7VZ6 - chains B and F of the 6 polymer chains in the assembly; structure by X-ray diffraction, 2.09 A resolution.

[Chain B (and F)]
Molecule: Putative UDP-N-acetylglucosamine 2-epimerase
Organism: Streptomyces kasugaensis
Notes: chain F of this document is another copy of the same molecule, construct and numbering; everything in this record applies to it too
UniProtKB: A0A0K1H2R6 (A0A0K1H2R6_STRKA); residue numbers follow UniProt; this construct covers 1-384
Chain sequence (386 residues; row label = number of the first residue in the row; numbers below 1 keep their minus sign (Ser-1 is residue -1)):
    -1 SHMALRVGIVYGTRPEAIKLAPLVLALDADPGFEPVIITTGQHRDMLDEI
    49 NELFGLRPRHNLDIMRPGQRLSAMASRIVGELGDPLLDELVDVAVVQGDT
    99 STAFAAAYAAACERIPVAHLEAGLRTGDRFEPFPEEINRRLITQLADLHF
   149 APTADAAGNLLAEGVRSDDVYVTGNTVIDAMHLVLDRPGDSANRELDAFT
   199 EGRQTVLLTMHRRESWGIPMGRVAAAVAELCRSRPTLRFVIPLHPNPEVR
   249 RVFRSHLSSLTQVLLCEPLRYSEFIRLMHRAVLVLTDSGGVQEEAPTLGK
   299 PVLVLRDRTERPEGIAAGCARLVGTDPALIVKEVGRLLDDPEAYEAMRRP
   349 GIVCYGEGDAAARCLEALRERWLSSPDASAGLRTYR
Disordered / not traced: 39-44, 65-66, 184-191, 348-350, 375-384 (chain F: 40-43, 185-191, 375-384)
Construct notes: expression tag (-1 to 0)
Small-molecule neighbours: uridine-5'-diphosphate-glucose (UPG): Arg12, Pro13, Glu14, Ile16, Lys17, Gln95, Gly96, Asp97, Thr98, Glu119, Leu122, Arg137, Thr207, His209, Arg210, Pro240, Pro266, Leu267, Arg268, Tyr269, Phe272, Ile273, Asp285, Ser286, Gly287, Gly288, Val289, Glu292, Glu308, Arg309
What the authors report for this chain:
  - binding site for uridine-5'-diphosphate-glucose: Lys17, Gln95, Asp97, Glu119, His209, Leu267, Ser286, Gly287, Arg309
  - catalytic residues: Asp97, Glu291, Glu308, Arg309
  - mutagenesis - E308A, E308Q: abolished catalytic activity
  - mutagenesis - Q95A, Q95E: unchanged catalytic activity
  - mutagenesis - Q95A (Kd 45.2 uM), Q95E (Kd 14.2 uM): increased binding to UDP-GlcNAc
  - specificity-determining residues: Gln95

[How chain B and chain F interact]
Residue-residue contacts (42; chain B residue first):
  Ser-1(B) - Glu193(F)  hydrogen bond (backbone-side chain)
  Ser-1(B) - Leu194(F)
  Ser-1(B) - Cys264(F)
  Ser-1(B) - Glu265(F)  hydrogen bond (backbone-backbone)
  Ser-1(B) - Leu267(F)
  His0(B) - Glu193(F)  salt bridge
  His0(B) - Leu262(F)
  His0(B) - Leu263(F)
  His0(B) - Glu265(F)
  Met1(B) - Leu241(F)  hydrophobic
  Met1(B) - Arg248(F)
  Met1(B) - Arg252(F)
  Met1(B) - Leu263(F)  hydrogen bond (backbone-backbone)
  Met1(B) - Cys264(F)
  Met1(B) - Glu265(F)
  Ala2(B) - Arg248(F)  hydrogen bond (backbone-side chain)
  Ala2(B) - Glu265(F)  hydrogen bond (backbone-side chain)
  Leu3(B) - Arg252(F)
  Arg4(B) - Arg248(F)
  Asp82(B) - Arg64(F)  salt bridge
  Leu85(B) - Pro65(F)  hydrophobic
  Asp86(B) - Pro65(F)
  Leu88(B) - Pro243(F)
  Leu88(B) - Asn244(F)
  Leu88(B) - Arg248(F)
  Asp90(B) - Arg248(F)  salt bridge
  Asp90(B) - Arg252(F)  salt bridge
  Arg112(B) - Arg249(F)  hydrogen bond (backbone-side chain)
  Pro114(B) - Arg249(F)
  Trp370(B) - Arg252(F)  hydrogen bond (backbone-side chain)
  Leu371(B) - Arg252(F)
  Leu371(B) - Ser256(F)
  Ser372(B) - Arg252(F)
  Ser372(B) - Ser253(F)
  Ser372(B) - Ser256(F)  hydrogen bond (backbone-side chain)
  Ser372(B) - Ser257(F)
  Ser373(B) - Ser253(F)
  Ser373(B) - His254(F)
  Ser373(B) - Leu255(F)
  Ser373(B) - Ser256(F)  hydrogen bond (side chain-backbone)
  Ser373(B) - Ser257(F)  hydrogen bond (side chain-backbone)
  Pro374(B) - Ser253(F)
Interface residues without a listed pair, chain B (20 interface residues in all): Val89, Ile113
Interface residues without a listed pair, chain F (22 interface residues in all): Pro245, Leu258

[Summary]
20 residues of chain B and 22 residues of chain F are in contact, with 10 hydrogen bonds and 4 salt bridges.
Polar contacts include His0(B)-Glu193(F), Asp82(B)-Arg64(F) and Asp90(B)-Arg248(F). From the paper: catalytic
residues Asp97(B), Glu291(B) and Glu308(B) among others; E308A and E308Q of chain B abolish catalytic
activity; 4 substitutions were tested in all.
Chain B and chain F are both Putative UDP-N-acetylglucosamine 2-epimerase (Streptomyces kasugaensis); the
structure, The crystal structure of Non-hydrolyzing UDPGlcNAc 2-epimerase in complex with UDP-glucose, was
determined by X-ray diffraction together with 7VYY and 7VZA from the same study.
